Entry 9B24 (electron microscopy, 2.47 A resolution); this record covers chains Y and m of the 51 polymer chains in the assembly.

[Chain Y]
Molecule: 23S rRNA
From: Mycolicibacterium smegmatis
Sequence (3120 nucleotides; each row starts with the number of its first residue):
     1 UAAGUGUUUA AGGGCGCAUG GUGGAUGCCU UGGCACUGGG AGCCGAUGAA GGACGUAGGA
    61 GGCUGCGAUA AGCCUCGGGG AGCUGUCAAC CGAGCGUUGA UCCGAGGAUG UCCGAAUGGG
   121 GAAACCCGGC ACGAGUGAUG UCGUGUCACC AGGCGCUGAA UAUAUAGGCG UCUGGGGGGA
   181 ACGCGGGGAA GUGAAACAUC UCAGUACCCG UAGGAAGAGA AAACAAAAUG UGAUUCCGUG
   241 AGUAGUGGCG AGCGAAAGCG GAGGAUGGCU AAACCGUAUG CAUGUGAUAC CGGGUAGGGG
   301 UUGUGUGUGC GGGGUUGUGG GACCUAUCUU UCCGGCUCUA CCUGGCUGGA GGGCAGUGAG
   361 AAAAUGUUGU GGUUAGCGGA AAUGGCUUGG GAUGGCCUGC CGUAGACGGU GAGAGCCCGG
   421 UACGUGAAAA CCCGACGUCU GUCUUGAUGG UGUUCCCGAG UAGCAGCGGG CCCGUGGAAU
   481 CUGCUGUGAA UCUGCCGGGA CCACCCGGUA AGCCUGAAUA CUUCCCAGUG ACCGAUAGCG
   541 GAUUAGUACC GUGAGGGAAU GGUGAAAAGU ACCCCGGGAG GGGAGUGAAA GAGUACCUGA
   601 AACCGUGCGC UUACAAUCCG UCAGAGCCCU CGACGUGUCG UGGGGUGAUG GCGUGCCUUU
   661 UGAAGAAUGA GCCUGCGAGU CAGGGACAUG UCGCGAGGUU AACCCGGGUG GGGUAGCCGC
   721 AGCGAAAGCG AGUCUGAAUA GGGCGUAUCC ACACAAGAGU GUGUGGUGUA GUGGUGUGUU
   781 CUGGACCCGA AGCGGAGUGA UCUACCCAUG GCCAGGGUGA AGCGCGGGUA AGACCGCGUG
   841 GAGGCCCGAA CCCACUUAGG UUGAAGACUG AGGGGAUGAG CUGUGGGUAG GGGUGAAAGG
   901 CCAAUCAAAC UCCGUGAUAG CUGGUUCUCC CCGAAAUGCA UUUAGGUGCA GCGUCGCAUG
   961 UUUCUUGCCG GAGGUAGAGC UACUGGAUGG CCGAUGGGCC CCACAGGGUU ACUGACGUCA
  1021 GCCAAACUCC GAAUGCCGGU AAGUCCAAGA GUGCGGCAGU GAGACGGCGG GGGAUAAGCU
  1081 CCGUGCGUCG AGAGGGAAAC AGCCCAGAUC GCCGGCUAAG GCCCCUAAGC GUGUGCUAAG
  1141 UGGAAAAGGA UGUGCAGUCG CGAAGACAAC CAGGAGGUUG GCUUAGAAGC AGCCACCCUU
  1201 GAAAGAGUGC GUAAUAGCUC ACUGGUCAAG UGAUUGUGCG CCGAUAAUGU AGCGGGGCUC
  1261 AAGCACACCG CCGAAGCCGC GGCAGCCAAC GUGUUGGCUG GGUAGGGGAG CGUCCUGCAU
  1321 CCGGUGAAGC CGCCGAGUGA UCGAGUGGUG GAGGGUGUGG GAGUGAGAAU GCAGGCAUGA
  1381 GUAGCGAUUA GGCAAGUGAG AACCUUGCCC GCCGAAAGAC CAAGGGUUCC UGGGCCAGGC
  1441 CAGUCCGCCC AGGGUGAGUC GGGACCUAAG GCGAGGCCGA CAGGCGUAGU CGAUGGACAA
  1501 CGGGUUGAUA UUCCCGUACC CGUGUAUGUG CGUCCAUGAU GAAUCAGCGG UACUAACCAU
  1561 CCAAAACCAC CGUGACCGCA CCUUUCGGGG UGUGGCGUUG GUGGGGCUGC AUGGGACCUU
  1621 CGUUGGUAGU AGUCAAGCGA UGGGGUGACG CAGGAAGGUA GCCGUACCGG UCAGUGGUAA
  1681 UACCGGGGUA AGCCUGUAGG GAGUCAGAUA GGUAAAUCCG UCUGGCAUAU AUCCUGAGAG
  1741 GUGAUGCAUA GCCGAGUGAG GCGAAUUCGG UGAUCCUAUG CUGCCGAGAA AAGCCUCUAG
  1801 CGAGGACAUA CACGGCCCGU ACCCCAAACC AACACAGGUG GUCAGGUAGA GAAUACUAAG
  1861 GCGUACGAGU GAACUAUGGU UAAGGAACUC GGCAAAAUGC CCCCGUAACU UCGGGAGAAG
  1921 GGGGACCCAC AUGGCGUGUA AGCCUUUACG GCCCAAGCGU GAGUGGGUGG CACAAACCAG
  1981 UGAGAAGCGA CUGUUUACUA AAAACACAGG UCCGUGCGAA GUCGCAAGAC GAUGUAUACG
  2041 GACUGACGCC UGCCCGGUGC UGGAAGGUUA AGAGGACCCG UUAACUCCCU UUGGGGGUGA
  2101 AGCGGAGAAU UUAAGCCCCA GUAAACGGCG GUGGUAACUA UAACCAUCCU AAGGUAGCGA
  2161 AAUUCCUUGU CGGGUAAGUU CCGACCUGCA CGAAUGGCGU AACGACUUCU CAACUGUCUC
  2221 AACCAUAGAC UCGGCGAAAU UGCACUACGA GUAAAGAUGC UCGUUACGCG CGGCAGGACG
  2281 AAAAGACCCC GGGACCUUCA CUACAACUUG GUAUUGGUGC UCGAUACGGU UUGUGUAGGA
  2341 UAGGUGGGAG ACUGUGAAGC UCACACGCCA GUGUGGGUGG AGUCGUUGUU GAAAUACCAC
  2401 UCUGAUCGUA UUGGGCCUCU AACCUCGGAC CGUAUAUCCG GUUCAGGGAC AGUGCCUGGU
  2461 GGGUAGUUUA ACUGGGGCGG UUGCCUCCUA AAAUGUAACG GAGGCGCCCA AAGGUUCCCU
  2521 CAACCUGGAC GGCAAUCAGG UGUUGAGUGU AAGUGCACAA GGGAGCUUGA CUGCGAGACG
  2581 GACAUGUCGA GCAGGGACGA AAGUCGGGAC UAGUGAUCCG GCACCUCUGA GUGGAAGGGG
  2641 UGUCGCUCAA CGGAUAAAAG GUACCCCGGG GAUAACAGGC UGAUCUUCCC CAAGAGUCCA
  2701 UAUCGACGGG AUGGUUUGGC ACCUCGAUGU CGGCUCGUCG CAUCCUGGGG CUGGAGCAGG
  2761 UCCCAAGGGU UGGGCUGUUC GCCCAUUAAA GCGGCACGCG AGCUGGGUUU AGAACGUCGU
  2821 GAGACAGUUC GGUCUCUAUC CGCCGCGCGC GUCAGAAGCU UGAGGAAACC UGUCCCUAGU
  2881 ACGAGAGGAC CGGGACGGAC GAACCUCUGG UAUACCAGUU GUCCCACCAG GGGCACGGCU
  2941 GGAUAGCCAC GUUCGGACAG GAUAACCGCU GAAAGCAUCU AAGCGGGAAA CCUCUUCCAA
  3001 GACCAGGCUU CUCACCCUCU AGGAGGGAUA AGGCCCCCCG CAGACCACGG GAUUGAUAGA
  3061 CCAGACCUGG AAGCCUAGUA AUAGGUGCAG GGAACUGGCA CUAACCGGCC GAAAACUUAC
Not modelled in the structure: 1, 2324-2404

[Chain m]
Name: Large ribosomal subunit protein bL20
From: Mycolicibacterium smegmatis
UniProt: A0QYU6 (RL20_MYCS2); residues 1-129 here = UniProt positions 1-129
Chain sequence (129 residues; each row starts with the number of its first residue):
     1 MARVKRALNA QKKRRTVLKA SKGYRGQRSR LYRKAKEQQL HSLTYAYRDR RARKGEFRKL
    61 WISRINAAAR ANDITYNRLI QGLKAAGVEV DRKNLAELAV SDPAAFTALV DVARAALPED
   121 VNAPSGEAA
Not modelled in the structure: 1, 126-129

[Chain Y / chain m interface]
Residue-residue contacts - 149 pairs, chain Y then chain m:
  G14(Y) - Arg25(m)  phosphate contact
  C15(Y) - Gly23(m)  phosphate contact
  C15(Y) - Tyr24(m)  sugar contact
  C15(Y) - Arg25(m)  phosphate contact
  C15(Y) - Gly26(m)  hydrogen bond to the phosphate
  C15(Y) - Arg30(m)  salt bridge to the phosphate
  G16(Y) - Lys22(m)  hydrogen bond to the phosphate
  G16(Y) - Gly23(m)  hydrogen bond to the phosphate
  G16(Y) - Tyr24(m)  phosphate contact
  G16(Y) - Ser29(m)  hydrogen bond to the phosphate
  C17(Y) - Lys22(m)  salt bridge to the phosphate
  U26(Y) - Lys5(m)  salt bridge to the phosphate
  U26(Y) - Ala7(m)  phosphate contact
  G27(Y) - Lys5(m)  salt bridge to the phosphate
  G27(Y) - Ala7(m)  phosphate contact
  C533(Y) - Ala2(m)  phosphate contact
  C533(Y) - Arg3(m)  hydrogen bond to the phosphate
  G534(Y) - Arg3(m)  phosphate contact
  A537(Y) - Arg3(m)  sugar contact
  A601(Y) - Arg15(m)  salt bridge to the phosphate
  A602(Y) - Arg30(m)  sugar contact
  C618(Y) - Gln38(m)  hydrogen bond to the phosphate
  C619(Y) - Arg25(m)  sugar contact
  C619(Y) - Arg28(m)  sugar contact
  C619(Y) - Gln38(m)  hydrogen bond to the phosphate
  C619(Y) - Tyr45(m)  hydrogen bond to the phosphate
  G620(Y) - Tyr24(m)  hydrogen bond to the phosphate
  G620(Y) - Arg25(m)  phosphate contact
  G620(Y) - Arg28(m)  salt bridge to the phosphate
  G620(Y) - Ser42(m)  hydrogen bond to the sugar
  G620(Y) - Tyr45(m)  base contact
  U621(Y) - Tyr24(m)  hydrogen bond to the phosphate
  U621(Y) - Ser42(m)  sugar contact
  U621(Y) - Tyr45(m)  hydrogen bond to the sugar
  U621(Y) - Ala46(m)  hydrogen bond to the sugar
  U621(Y) - Asp49(m)  hydrogen bond to the sugar
  C622(Y) - Asp49(m)  sugar contact
  C622(Y) - Arg53(m)  hydrogen bond to the phosphate
  A623(Y) - Arg53(m)  salt bridge to the phosphate
  G651(Y) - Asp49(m)  base contact
  G651(Y) - Glu56(m)  hydrogen bond to the sugar
  C652(Y) - Arg48(m)  hydrogen bond to the sugar
  G653(Y) - Tyr45(m)  hydrogen bond to the sugar
  G653(Y) - Arg48(m)  sugar contact
  G655(Y) - Glu37(m)  hydrogen bond to the base
  G655(Y) - His41(m)  hydrogen bond to the phosphate
  G655(Y) - Tyr45(m)  phosphate contact
  C656(Y) - Glu37(m)  sugar contact
  C656(Y) - His41(m)  salt bridge to the phosphate
  C672(Y) - Leu31(m)  phosphate contact
  C672(Y) - Arg33(m)  salt bridge to the phosphate
  C673(Y) - Arg14(m)  hydrogen bond to the phosphate
  C673(Y) - Leu31(m)  sugar contact
  C673(Y) - Arg33(m)  salt bridge to the phosphate
  U674(Y) - Arg14(m)  salt bridge to the phosphate
  G675(Y) - Arg6(m)  sugar contact
  C676(Y) - Lys5(m)  phosphate contact
  C676(Y) - Arg6(m)  salt bridge to the phosphate
  G677(Y) - Arg6(m)  base contact
  U926(Y) - Arg6(m)  base contact
  A1108(Y) - Tyr47(m)  hydrogen bond to the sugar
  C1110(Y) - Tyr47(m)  hydrogen bond to the phosphate
  G1111(Y) - Arg50(m)  salt bridge to the phosphate
  G1111(Y) - Arg51(m)  salt bridge to the phosphate
  C1112(Y) - Arg50(m)  phosphate contact
  C1112(Y) - Arg53(m)  salt bridge to the phosphate
  C1112(Y) - Lys54(m)  salt bridge to the phosphate
  C1113(Y) - Arg53(m)  salt bridge to the phosphate
  C1113(Y) - Lys54(m)  salt bridge to the phosphate
  C1113(Y) - Phe57(m)  base contact
  C1113(Y) - Trp61(m)  phosphate contact
  C1113(Y) - Lys93(m)  sugar contact
  G1114(Y) - Trp61(m)  phosphate contact
  G1114(Y) - Asp91(m)  sugar contact
  G1114(Y) - Lys93(m)  phosphate contact
  G1115(Y) - Arg58(m)  salt bridge to the phosphate
  G1115(Y) - Asp91(m)  phosphate contact
  G1115(Y) - Arg92(m)  salt bridge to the phosphate
  C1116(Y) - Arg58(m)  salt bridge to the phosphate
  C1116(Y) - Arg92(m)  salt bridge to the phosphate
  A1127(Y) - Lys59(m)  sugar contact
  A1127(Y) - Ile62(m)  sugar contact
  A1127(Y) - Ser63(m)  sugar contact
  A1128(Y) - Asn66(m)  hydrogen bond to the phosphate
  A1128(Y) - Tyr76(m)  sugar contact
  G1129(Y) - Asn66(m)  hydrogen bond to the phosphate
  G1129(Y) - Arg70(m)  salt bridge to the phosphate
  G1129(Y) - Thr75(m)  phosphate contact
  G1129(Y) - Tyr76(m)  hydrogen bond to the phosphate
  G1129(Y) - Asn77(m)  hydrogen bond to the phosphate
  G1129(Y) - Arg78(m)  base contact
  C1130(Y) - Arg70(m)  salt bridge to the phosphate
  C1130(Y) - Thr75(m)  phosphate contact
  G1131(Y) - Asn122(m)  hydrogen bond to the base
  U1132(Y) - Asn122(m)  hydrogen bond to the sugar
  C1268(Y) - Asn122(m)  base contact
  C1268(Y) - Ala123(m)  hydrogen bond to the sugar
  C1269(Y) - Arg78(m)  sugar contact
  C1269(Y) - Gln81(m)  hydrogen bond to the sugar
  C1269(Y) - Val121(m)  sugar contact
  G1270(Y) - Asn77(m)  hydrogen bond to the sugar
  G1270(Y) - Gln81(m)  sugar contact
  C1271(Y) - Tyr76(m)  sugar contact
  C1271(Y) - Asn77(m)  sugar contact
  C1271(Y) - Ile80(m)  sugar contact
  C1271(Y) - Lys84(m)  phosphate contact
  C1272(Y) - Arg58(m)  salt bridge to the phosphate
  C1272(Y) - Ile62(m)  phosphate contact
  C1272(Y) - Tyr76(m)  phosphate contact
  C1272(Y) - Arg92(m)  salt bridge to the phosphate
  G1273(Y) - Arg58(m)  salt bridge to the phosphate
  G1273(Y) - Ile62(m)  phosphate contact
  A1275(Y) - Tyr47(m)  base contact
  A1275(Y) - Arg48(m)  base contact
  A1275(Y) - Arg51(m)  phosphate contact
  U1313(Y) - Val4(m)  base contact
  C1314(Y) - Arg3(m)  sugar contact
  C1314(Y) - Val4(m)  sugar contact
  G1329(Y) - Leu8(m)  phosphate contact
  C1330(Y) - Leu8(m)  phosphate contact
  C1331(Y) - Arg15(m)  salt bridge to the phosphate
  G1332(Y) - Arg15(m)  salt bridge to the phosphate
  G1332(Y) - Lys19(m)  phosphate contact
  C1333(Y) - Lys19(m)  salt bridge to the phosphate
  U1341(Y) - Lys13(m)  phosphate contact
  C1342(Y) - Lys12(m)  salt bridge to the phosphate
  G1361(Y) - Ala2(m)  base contact
  A1362(Y) - Ala2(m)  phosphate contact
  G1363(Y) - Ala2(m)  hydrogen bond to the phosphate
  G1363(Y) - Arg3(m)  hydrogen bond to the base
  G1363(Y) - Val4(m)  hydrogen bond to the sugar
  U1364(Y) - Val4(m)  sugar contact
  G1365(Y) - Arg6(m)  sugar contact
  G1365(Y) - Asn9(m)  hydrogen bond to the sugar
  G1365(Y) - Lys13(m)  hydrogen bond to the phosphate
  A1366(Y) - Arg6(m)  salt bridge to the phosphate
  A1366(Y) - Ala10(m)  phosphate contact
  A1366(Y) - Lys13(m)  salt bridge to the phosphate
  G1367(Y) - Arg14(m)  phosphate contact
  G1367(Y) - Tyr32(m)  phosphate contact
  G1367(Y) - Arg33(m)  base contact
  G1367(Y) - Lys36(m)  base contact
  G1367(Y) - Glu37(m)  hydrogen bond to the base
  G2242(Y) - Lys34(m)  hydrogen bond to the base
  C2243(Y) - Gln27(m)  sugar contact
  C2243(Y) - Lys34(m)  sugar contact
  A2244(Y) - Arg25(m)  sugar contact
  A2244(Y) - Gln27(m)  phosphate contact
  C2245(Y) - Arg25(m)  salt bridge to the phosphate
Also at the interface, not in a pair above, chain Y (81 interface residues in all): C532, A600, C603, U646, A670, C927, U1126, A1274, G1312, C1315, A1368
Also at the interface, not in a pair above, chain m (67 interface residues in all): Gln11, Gly55, Pro124, Ser125

[Summary]
81 residues of chain Y face 67 of chain m across their interface, with 39 hydrogen bonds and 34 salt bridges.
Polar contacts include G655(Y)-Glu37(m), G1131(Y)-Asn122(m) and G1363(Y)-Arg3(m).
Chain Y is 23S rRNA and chain m is Large ribosomal subunit protein bL20, both from Mycolicibacterium
smegmatis; the structure, WT strain gidB mutant mycobacterial ribosome, was determined by electron microscopy.
